Entry 1VF5 (X-ray diffraction, 3.00 A resolution); this record covers chains A and B of the 16 polymer chains in the assembly.

== Chain A ==
Molecule: Cytochrome B6
Source organism: Mastigocladus laminosus
Reference sequence: P83791 (CYB6_MASLA); residue numbers follow UniProt; this construct covers 1-215
Sequence (215 residues; each row starts with the number of its first residue):
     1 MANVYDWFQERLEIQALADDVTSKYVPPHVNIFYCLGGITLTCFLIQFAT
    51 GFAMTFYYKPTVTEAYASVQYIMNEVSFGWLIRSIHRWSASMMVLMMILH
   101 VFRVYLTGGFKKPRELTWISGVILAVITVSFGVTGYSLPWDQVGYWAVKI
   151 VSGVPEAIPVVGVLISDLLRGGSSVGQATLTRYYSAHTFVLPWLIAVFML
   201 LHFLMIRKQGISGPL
Unresolved in the structure: 1-12, 215
Swiss-Prot annotation at these positions:
  - binding site (heme c): Cys-35, Lys-208
  - binding site (heme b): Arg-83, His-86, His-100, Arg-103, His-187, His-202
Glycans and other covalent adducts: heme (HEM) linked to Cys-35
Metal / ion sites: heme Fe site 1: His-86, His-187; heme Fe site 2: His-100, His-202
Ligand contacts:
  - beta-carotene (BCR): Ile-32, Phe-33, Ile-39, Met-96, Leu-99
  - chlorophyll a (CLA): Met-97, Ile-98, Val-101, Tyr-105, Ala-125, Val-126, Val-129
  - heme (HEM), molecule 1: Val-26, Asn-31, Ile-32, Tyr-34, Gly-38, Leu-41, Thr-42, Phe-203, Ile-206, Arg-207, Lys-208
  - heme (HEM), molecule 2: Tyr-34, Leu-36, Gly-37, Gly-38, Thr-40, Leu-41, Met-93, Met-97, His-100, Val-101, Arg-103, Val-104, Gly-109, Arg-114, Thr-117, Trp-118, Gly-121, Val-122, Leu-124, Ala-125, Thr-128, Ile-195, Met-199, His-202, Phe-203, Ile-206, Lys-208, Gln-209
  - heme (HEM), molecule 3: Phe-44, Gln-47, Phe-48, Gly-51, Phe-52, Met-54, Thr-55, Tyr-58, Val-69, Arg-83, His-86, Ala-90, Met-93, Phe-131, Gly-132, Gly-135, Tyr-136, Leu-138, Pro-139, Tyr-184, His-187, Thr-188, Pro-192
  - dioleoyl-phosphatidylcholine (OPC; (7R,17E)-4-hydroxy-N,N,N,7-tetramethyl-7-[(8E)-octadec-8-enoyloxy]-10-oxo-3,5,9-trioxa-4-phosphaheptacos-17-en-1-aminium 4-oxide), molecule 1: Phe-44, Leu-45, Phe-48, Ala-49, Phe-52, Ala-196, Met-199, Leu-200
  - dioleoyl-phosphatidylcholine (OPC), molecule 2: Leu-168, Phe-189, Val-190, Trp-193, Leu-194, Leu-200, Leu-204
  - plastoquinone 9 (PL9; 2,3-dimethyl-5-(3,7,11,15,19,23,27,31,35-nonamethyl-2,6,10,14,18,22,26,30,34-hexatriacontanonaenyl-2,5-cyclohexadiene-1,4-dione-2,3-dimethyl-5-solanesyl-1,4-benzoquinone): Tyr-25, Leu-45, Phe-203, Leu-204
  - tridecyl-stigmatellin (TDS; 8-hydroxy-5,7-dimethoxy-3-methyl-2-tridecyl-4H-chromen-4-one): Ser-130, Val-133, Thr-134, Val-151, Val-154, Leu-169, Arg-182, Tyr-183, Ala-186, Val-190, Leu-191
What the authors report for this chain:
  - binding site for heme: Val-26, Asn-31, Cys-35, Gly-38, Phe-203, Ile-206, Arg-207, Gln-209
  - self-association interface (contacts with another copy of this molecule): Phe-52, Phe-56, Phe-189

== Chain B ==
Molecule: Subunit IV
Source organism: Mastigocladus laminosus
Reference sequence: P83792 (PETD_MASLA); residue numbers follow UniProt; this construct covers 1-160
Sequence (160 residues; row label = number of the first residue in the row):
     1 MATLKKPDLSDPKLRAKLAKGMGHNYYGEPAWPNDLLYVFPVVIMGTFAC
    51 IVALSVLDPAMVGEPANPFATPLEILPEWYLYPVFQILRSLPNKLLGVLL
   101 MASVPLGLILVPFIENVNKFQNPFRRPVATTIFLFGTLVTIWLGIGAALP
   151 LDKTLTLGLF
Unresolved in the structure: 1-17, 156-160
Ligand contacts:
  - beta-carotene (BCR): Val-43, Gly-46, Thr-47, Cys-50
  - chlorophyll a (CLA): Tyr-80, Leu-81, Pro-83, Val-84, Ile-87, Met-101, Ala-102, Val-104, Pro-105, Leu-106, Leu-108, Ile-132, Phe-133, Phe-135, Gly-136, Val-139, Thr-140, Leu-143
  - heme (HEM): Glu-29, Leu-36, Val-39, Phe-40, Val-43, Ile-44
  - dioleoyl-phosphatidylcholine (OPC; (7R,17E)-4-hydroxy-N,N,N,7-tetramethyl-7-[(8E)-octadec-8-enoyloxy]-10-oxo-3,5,9-trioxa-4-phosphaheptacos-17-en-1-aminium 4-oxide): Asn-34, Asp-35, Tyr-38
  - tridecyl-stigmatellin (TDS; 8-hydroxy-5,7-dimethoxy-3-methyl-2-tridecyl-4H-chromen-4-one): Pro-77, Leu-81, Val-84, Phe-85, Leu-88, Met-101
What the authors report for this chain:
  - binding site for heme: Phe-40, Ile-44

== How chain A and chain B interact ==
Pairs across the interface (103):
  Lys-24(A) with Asn-34(B)
  Val-26(A) with Glu-29(B)
  Pro-27(A) with Glu-29(B); Pro-30(B); Ala-31(B); Trp-32(B); Pro-33(B)
  Pro-28(A) with Pro-30(B); Ala-31(B); Trp-32(B)
  His-29(A) with Pro-30(B)
  Ile-39(A) with Val-43(B), hydrophobic; Thr-47(B)
  Thr-42(A) with Ile-44(B); Thr-47(B)
  Ile-46(A) with Phe-48(B), hydrophobic; Ile-51(B), hydrophobic
  Tyr-66(A) with Gly-63(B), hydrogen bond (side chain-backbone); Glu-64(B); Pro-65(B)
  Gln-70(A) with Val-62(B)
  Met-73(A) with Ala-60(B)
  Trp-80(A) with Val-56(B), hydrophobic
  Arg-83(A) with Ala-60(B); Met-61(B), hydrogen bond (side chain-backbone)
  Ser-84(A) with Ser-55(B), hydrogen bond (backbone-side chain); Pro-59(B); Ala-60(B), hydrogen bond (side chain-backbone)
  Ile-85(A) with Ile-51(B), hydrophobic; Val-52(B), hydrophobic; Ser-55(B), hydrogen bond (backbone-side chain)
  Arg-87(A) with Asp-58(B), salt bridge
  Trp-88(A) with Ile-51(B), hydrophobic; Leu-54(B), hydrogen bond (side chain-backbone); Ser-55(B); Asp-58(B), hydrogen bond (side chain-backbone)
  Ser-89(A) with Ile-51(B)
  Ser-91(A) with Glu-78(B), hydrogen bond; Trp-79(B)
  Val-94(A) with Tyr-80(B), hydrophobic
  Phe-102(A) with Phe-133(B), hydrophobic
  Tyr-105(A) with Glu-115(B); Ala-129(B); Phe-133(B), hydrophobic
  Leu-106(A) with Phe-124(B); Phe-133(B), hydrophobic
  Thr-107(A) with Asn-122(B)
  Gly-108(A) with Asn-122(B)
  Phe-110(A) with Pro-112(B), hydrophobic
  Lys-111(A) with Pro-112(B); Asn-116(B), hydrogen bond (backbone-side chain); Asn-118(B), hydrogen bond (side chain-backbone); Lys-119(B); Gln-121(B), hydrogen bond (side chain-backbone); Asn-122(B); Pro-123(B)
  Lys-112(A) with Lys-119(B)
  Pro-113(A) with Tyr-26(B), hydrophobic; Tyr-27(B), hydrophobic
  Arg-114(A) with Tyr-26(B), hydrogen bond (side chain-backbone); Tyr-27(B)
  Glu-115(A) with Pro-112(B); Asn-116(B)
  Trp-118(A) with Leu-108(B); Ile-109(B); Val-111(B), hydrophobic; Pro-112(B)
  Ile-119(A) with Ile-109(B), hydrophobic
  Val-122(A) with Pro-105(B); Leu-108(B), hydrophobic; Ile-109(B), hydrophobic
  Gly-132(A) with Tyr-80(B)
  Val-133(A) with Tyr-80(B); Leu-81(B), hydrophobic
  Tyr-136(A) with Leu-76(B), hydrogen bond (side chain-backbone); Glu-78(B), hydrogen bond (side chain-backbone)
  Trp-140(A) with Ala-66(B), hydrogen bond (backbone-backbone)
  Asp-141(A) with Glu-64(B)
  Gln-142(A) with Glu-64(B), hydrogen bond (backbone-backbone); Pro-65(B); Ala-66(B); Asn-67(B), hydrogen bond (side chain-backbone); Ala-70(B); Ile-75(B)
  Val-143(A) with Ile-75(B), hydrophobic
  Tyr-145(A) with Ala-66(B), hydrophobic; Pro-68(B)
  Trp-146(A) with Asn-67(B), hydrogen bond (side chain-backbone); Pro-68(B); Ala-70(B), hydrogen bond (side chain-backbone); Thr-71(B); Ile-75(B), hydrophobic
  Ala-147(A) with Ile-75(B)
  Ile-150(A) with Ile-75(B), hydrophobic
  Val-154(A) with Leu-88(B), hydrophobic; Val-98(B); Met-101(B), hydrophobic
  Ala-157(A) with Lys-94(B); Leu-95(B); Val-98(B), hydrophobic
  Arg-207(A) with Tyr-27(B)
  Gln-209(A) with Gly-28(B), hydrogen bond (side chain-backbone)
  Ile-211(A) with Asn-122(B)
Other interface residues (no listed pair), chain A (57 interface residues in all): Cys-43, Val-69, Leu-81, Met-92, Leu-95, Val-126, Val-129
Other interface residues (no listed pair), chain B (61 interface residues in all): Leu-36, Phe-69, Pro-77, Phe-113

== Overview ==
57 residues of chain A face 61 of chain B across their interface; the contacts include 20 hydrogen bonds and 1
salt bridge. Among the polar pairs are Arg-87(A)/Asp-58(B), Tyr-66(A)/Gly-63(B) and Arg-83(A)/Met-61(B). From
the paper: a binding site for heme at Val-26(A), Asn-31(A) and Phe-40(B) among others; a self-association
interface involving Phe-52(A), Phe-56(A) and Phe-189(A).
Chain A is Cytochrome B6 and chain B is Subunit IV, both from Mastigocladus laminosus; the structure, Crystal
Structure of Cytochrome b6f Complex from M.laminosus, was determined by X-ray diffraction.
